9LWA - chains A and B of the 3 polymer chains in the assembly; structure by electron microscopy, 3.83 A resolution.

[Chain A]
Molecule: Head-to-tail stopper
Organism: Mycolicibacterium phage Mycofy1
UniProtKB: Q854Y9 (Q854Y9_9CAUD); residue numbers follow UniProt; this construct covers 1-131
Sequence (131 residues; each row starts with the number of its first residue):
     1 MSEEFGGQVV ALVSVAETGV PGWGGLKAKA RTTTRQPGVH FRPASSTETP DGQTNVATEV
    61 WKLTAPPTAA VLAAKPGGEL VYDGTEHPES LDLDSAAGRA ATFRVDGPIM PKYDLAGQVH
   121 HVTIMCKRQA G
Not modelled in the structure: 1-2, 131
Sequence notes: conflict Ser14 (Gly in Q854Y9), Val20 (Ala in Q854Y9), Thr47 (Ile in Q854Y9), Gly77 (Asp in Q854Y9), Ser90 (Ala in Q854Y9), Arg104 (His in Q854Y9), Val105 (Ile in Q854Y9), Ala116 (Asp in Q854Y9)

[Chain B]
Molecule: Terminator protein gp11
Organism: Mycolicibacterium phage Mycofy1
Sequence (140 residues; numbered 1 to 140; the number before each row is that of its first residue):
     1 MTMADLHDQD APDEEDFVVC WMQPVMRTAV ERDIDAELPF CEVTRIDGAD DPEAGTDDPV
    61 IQLDFYALGA EAAKAAAKQG HRRMLFLFRN FPTVTLSDGT LADLDFGETL IKPSRMAFEH
   121 DQIVRYTARY QLGTSYVAVP
Not modelled in the structure: 1-4

[How chain A and chain B interact]
Pairs across the interface - 16 pairs, chain A then chain B:
  Pro21(A) with Gln23(B); Arg27(B)
  Trp23(A) with Asp13(B), hydrogen bond; Asp16(B); Ser97(B)
  Gly24(A) with Asp16(B); Val19(B); Ala29(B); Val30(B), hydrogen bond (backbone-backbone)
  Gly25(A) with Val19(B); Arg27(B), hydrogen bond (backbone-side chain); Thr28(B); Ala29(B)
  Leu26(A) with Val30(B), hydrophobic
  Lys27(A) with Arg27(B)
  Pro76(A) with Ile34(B), hydrophobic
Interface residues without a listed pair, chain A (9 interface residues in all): Glu17, Gly22
Interface residues without a listed pair, chain B (11 interface residues in all): Asp33

[Overview]
The interface between chain A and chain B involves 9 residues on one side and 11 on the other; the contacts
include 3 hydrogen bonds. Polar contacts include Trp23(A)-Asp13(B), Gly25(A)-Arg27(B) and Gly24(A)-Val30(B).
Chain A is Head-to-tail stopper and chain B is Terminator protein gp11, both from Mycolicibacterium phage
Mycofy1; the structure, Bacteriophage Mycofy1 distal head-to-tail interface (C6 symmetry), was determined by
electron microscopy (same publication as 9LW6, 9LW7, 9LW8 and 9LW9).
